Entry 8OP2 (electron microscopy, 2.80 A resolution); this record covers chains A and E of the 22 polymer chains in the assembly.

# Chain A (and E)
Molecule: Nucleoprotein
Source organism: Human respiratory syncytial virus A strain Long
Notes: chain E of this document is another copy of the same molecule, construct and numbering; everything in this record applies to it too
Reference sequence: P03418 (NCAP_HRSVA); numbering as in UniProt (aligned over 1-370)
Amino-acid sequence (370 residues; row label = number of the first residue in the row):
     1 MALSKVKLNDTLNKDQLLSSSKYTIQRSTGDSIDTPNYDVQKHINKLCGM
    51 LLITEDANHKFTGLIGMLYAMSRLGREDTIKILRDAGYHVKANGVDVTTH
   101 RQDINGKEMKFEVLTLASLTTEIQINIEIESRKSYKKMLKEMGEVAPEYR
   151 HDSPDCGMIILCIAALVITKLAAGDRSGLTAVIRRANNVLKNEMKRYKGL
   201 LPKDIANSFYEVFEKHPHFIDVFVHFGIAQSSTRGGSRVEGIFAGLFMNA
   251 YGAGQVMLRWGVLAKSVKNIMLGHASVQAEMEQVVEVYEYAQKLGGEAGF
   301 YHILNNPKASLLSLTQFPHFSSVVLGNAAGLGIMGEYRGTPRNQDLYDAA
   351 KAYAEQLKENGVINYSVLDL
Disordered / not traced: 1

# Interface between chain A and chain E
Contacting residue pairs (4):
  Leu3(A) with Val367(E), hydrophobic; Leu370(E)
  Val367(A) with Leu3(E), hydrophobic
  Leu370(A) with Leu3(E)
Also at the interface, not in a pair above, chain A (4 interface residues in all): Ala2
Also at the interface, not in a pair above, chain E (4 interface residues in all): Ala2

# Summary
Chain A and chain E each contribute 4 residues to their interface.
Both chains are Nucleoprotein (Human respiratory syncytial virus A strain Long). Entry 8OP2 (Stacks of
nucleocapsid rings of the N1-370 mutant of the human Respiratory Syncytial Virus) was determined by electron
microscopy together with 8OOU and 8OP1 from the same study.
